PDB entry 7NJN | electron microscopy, 2.64 A resolution | chains C and d of the 20 polymer chains in the assembly

# Chain C
Molecule: ATP synthase subunit alpha
From: Mycolicibacterium smegmatis MC2 155
Notes: EC 7.1.2.2
UniProtKB: A0R202 (ATPA_MYCS2); residue numbers follow UniProt; this construct covers 1-548
Sequence (548 residues; numbered 1 to 548; the number before each row is that of its first residue):
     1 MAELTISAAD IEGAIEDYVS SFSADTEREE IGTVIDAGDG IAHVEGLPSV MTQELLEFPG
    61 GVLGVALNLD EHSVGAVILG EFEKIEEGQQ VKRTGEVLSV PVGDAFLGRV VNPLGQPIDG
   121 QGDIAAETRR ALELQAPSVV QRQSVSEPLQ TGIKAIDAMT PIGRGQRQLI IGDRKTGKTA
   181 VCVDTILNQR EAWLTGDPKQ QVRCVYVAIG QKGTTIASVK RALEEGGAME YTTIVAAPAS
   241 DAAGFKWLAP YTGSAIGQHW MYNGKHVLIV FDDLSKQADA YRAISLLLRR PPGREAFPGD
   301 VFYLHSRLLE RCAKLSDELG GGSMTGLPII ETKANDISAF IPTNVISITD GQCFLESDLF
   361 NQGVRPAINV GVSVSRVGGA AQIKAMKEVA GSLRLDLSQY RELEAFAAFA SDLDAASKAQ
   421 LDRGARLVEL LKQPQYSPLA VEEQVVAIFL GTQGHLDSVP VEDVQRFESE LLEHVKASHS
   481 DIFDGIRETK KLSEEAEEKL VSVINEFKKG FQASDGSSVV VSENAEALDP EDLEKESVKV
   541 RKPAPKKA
Unresolved in the structure: 1-4, 409-412, 522, 546-548
Bound ions: Mg2+: Thr-179 (together with ATP)
Residues lining bound ligands:
  - ADP (adenosine-5'-diphosphate): Val-374, Ser-375, Arg-376
  - ATP (adenosine-5'-triphosphate): Asp-173, Arg-174, Lys-175, Thr-176, Gly-177, Lys-178, Thr-179, Ala-180, Glu-331, Phe-360, Arg-365, Pro-366, Gln-433, Pro-434, Gln-435
Swiss-Prot annotation at these positions:
  - binding site (ATP): Gly-172 to Thr-179
  - site: Ser-373 (Required for activity)

# Chain d
Molecule: ATP synthase subunit b-delta
From: Mycolicibacterium smegmatis MC2 155
UniProtKB: A0R203 (ATPFD_MYCS2); residues 1-445 here = UniProt positions 1-445
Sequence (445 residues; each row starts with the number of its first residue):
     1 MSIFIGQLIG FAVIAFIIVK WVVPPVRTLM RNQQEAVRAA LAESAEAAKK LADADAMHAK
    61 ALADAKAESE KVTEEAKQDS ERIAAQLSEQ AGSEAERIKA QGAQQIQLMR QQLIRQLRTG
   121 LGAEAVNKAA EIVRAHVADP QAQSATVDRF LSELEQMAPS SVVIDTAATS RLRAASRQSL
   181 AALVEKFDSV AGGLDADGLT NLADELASVA KLLLSETALN KHLAEPTDDS APKVRLLERL
   241 LSDKVSATTL DLLRTAVSNR WSTESNLIDA VEHTARLALL KRAEIAGEVD EVEEQLFRFG
   301 RVLDAEPRLS ALLSDYTTPA EGRVALLDKA LTGRPGVNQT AAALLSQTVG LLRGERADEA
   361 VIDLAELAVS RRGEVVAHVS AAAELSDAQR TRLTEVLSRI YGRPVSVQLH VDPELLGGLS
   421 ITVGDEVIDG SIASRLAAAQ TGLPD
Unresolved in the structure: 163-168, 226-230, 445

# Interface between chain C and chain d
Residue-residue contacts - 38 pairs, chain C then chain d:
  Ile-6(C) / Ile-114(d)  hydrophobic
  Asp-10(C) / Arg-115(d)  salt bridge
  Asp-10(C) / Arg-118(d)
  Ile-11(C) / Arg-115(d)
  Ile-11(C) / Arg-118(d)  hydrogen bond (backbone-side chain)
  Ile-11(C) / Leu-121(d)
  Glu-12(C) / Leu-121(d)
  Ala-14(C) / Arg-118(d)
  Ile-15(C) / Arg-118(d)
  Tyr-18(C) / Leu-443(d)  hydrophobic
  Tyr-18(C) / Pro-444(d)
  Phe-22(C) / Ala-439(d)
  Phe-22(C) / Gly-442(d)
  Phe-22(C) / Leu-443(d)  hydrophobic
  Ala-24(C) / Arg-435(d)
  Thr-26(C) / Phe-150(d)
  Thr-26(C) / Glu-153(d)  hydrogen bond
  Thr-26(C) / Ile-428(d)
  Thr-26(C) / Asp-429(d)
  Glu-27(C) / Val-427(d)
  Glu-27(C) / Ile-428(d)
  Arg-28(C) / Ser-160(d)  hydrogen bond
  Arg-28(C) / Val-162(d)
  Arg-28(C) / Glu-426(d)  salt bridge
  Arg-28(C) / Ile-428(d)
  Glu-29(C) / Glu-426(d)
  Glu-29(C) / Val-427(d)  hydrogen bond (backbone-backbone)
  Glu-30(C) / Asp-425(d)
  Glu-30(C) / Glu-426(d)
  Ile-31(C) / Asp-425(d)  hydrogen bond (backbone-backbone)
  Ile-31(C) / Val-427(d)  hydrophobic
  Gly-46(C) / Asp-425(d)
  Leu-47(C) / Asp-425(d)  hydrogen bond (backbone-side chain)
  Pro-48(C) / Asp-425(d)
  Gly-120(C) / Gln-112(d)
  Arg-221(C) / Gln-101(d)
  Arg-221(C) / Gln-105(d)
  Glu-225(C) / Arg-97(d)  salt bridge
Interface residues without a listed pair, chain C (24 interface residues in all): Thr-5, Gly-32, Glu-71
Interface residues without a listed pair, chain d (27 interface residues in all): Gly-122, Ala-125, Arg-173, Tyr-401, Ala-438

# Summary
24 residues of chain C and 27 residues of chain d are in contact, with 6 hydrogen bonds and 3 salt bridges.
Polar contacts include Asp-10(C)/Arg-115(d), Arg-28(C)/Glu-426(d) and Glu-225(C)/Arg-97(d). Chain C binds ATP
and ADP. From UniProt: 8 ATP-binding residues on chain C.
Chain C is ATP synthase subunit alpha and chain d is ATP synthase subunit b-delta, both from Mycolicibacterium
smegmatis MC2 155; the structure, Mycobacterium smegmatis ATP synthase state 1d, was determined by electron
microscopy (same publication as 7NJK, 7NJL, 7NJM, 7NJO, 7NJP, 7NJQ and 20 further entries).
